6YP3 - chains A and P; structure by X-ray diffraction, 1.80 A resolution.

[Chain A]
Molecule: 14-3-3 protein sigma
Organism: Homo sapiens
UniProt: P31947 (1433S_HUMAN); residue numbers follow UniProt; this construct covers 1-231
Amino-acid sequence (236 residues; each row starts with the number of its first residue; numbers below 1 keep their minus sign (Gly-4 is residue -4)):
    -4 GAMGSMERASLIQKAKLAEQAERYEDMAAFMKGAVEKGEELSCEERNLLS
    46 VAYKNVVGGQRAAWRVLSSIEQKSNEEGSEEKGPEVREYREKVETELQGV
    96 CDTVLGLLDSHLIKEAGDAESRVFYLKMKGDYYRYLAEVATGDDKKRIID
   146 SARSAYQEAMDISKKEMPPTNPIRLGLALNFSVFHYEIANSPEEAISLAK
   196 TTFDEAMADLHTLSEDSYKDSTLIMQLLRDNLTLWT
Covalent attachments: 1-(4-methylphenyl)-1,2,4-triazole (P5Q) linked to Lys122
Modified residues: Cys38 (S-hydroxycysteine; CSO)
Construct notes: expression tag (-4 to 0)
Residues lining bound ligands: 1-(4-methylphenyl)-1,2,4-triazole (P5Q): Pro167, Ile168, Gly171, Ile219
Swiss-Prot annotation at these positions:
  - site (Interaction with phosphoserine on interacting protein): Arg56, Arg129
  - modified residue (Phosphoserine): Ser5, Ser74
What the authors report for this chain:
  - binding site for 1-(4-methylphenyl)-1,2,4-triazole: Lys122

[Chain P]
Molecule: p65pS45
Amino-acid sequence (13 residues; each row starts with the number of its first residue):
    39 EGRSAGSIPGRRS
Disordered / not traced: 39-42
Modified residues: Ser45 (phosphoserine; SEP)

[Interface between chain A and chain P]
Contacting residue pairs (29; chain A residue first):
  Glu14(A) - Arg50(P)
  Glu14(A) - Ser51(P)  hydrogen bond
  Tyr19(A) - Arg49(P)
  Val46(A) - Gly48(P)
  Val46(A) - Arg49(P)
  Val46(A) - Arg50(P)
  Val46(A) - Ser51(P)
  Lys49(A) - Pro47(P)
  Lys49(A) - Gly48(P)
  Asn50(A) - Arg49(P)  hydrogen bond (side chain-backbone)
  Gly53(A) - Arg49(P)
  Gly54(A) - Arg49(P)
  Arg56(A) - Ser45(P)
  Lys122(A) - Ile46(P)
  Arg129(A) - Ser45(P)
  Tyr130(A) - Ser45(P)
  Gly171(A) - Ile46(P)
  Leu174(A) - Gly44(P)
  Leu174(A) - Ser45(P)
  Leu174(A) - Ile46(P)
  Asn175(A) - Ser45(P)
  Asn175(A) - Ile46(P)  hydrogen bond (side chain-backbone)
  Val178(A) - Gly44(P)
  Glu182(A) - Ala43(P)
  Leu222(A) - Pro47(P)
  Asn226(A) - Ala43(P)
  Asn226(A) - Gly44(P)  hydrogen bond (side chain-backbone)
  Leu229(A) - Ala43(P)
  Trp230(A) - Ala43(P)
Other interface residues (no listed pair), chain A (23 interface residues in all): Leu43, Ser45, Ile219

[Overview]
23 residues of chain A and 9 residues of chain P are in contact, with 4 hydrogen bonds. Polar pairs include
Glu14(A)-Ser51(P), Asn50(A)-Arg49(P) and Asn175(A)-Ile46(P). Covalently linked
1-(4-methylphenyl)-1,2,4-triazole: at Lys122(A). The paper reports a binding site for
1-(4-methylphenyl)-1,2,4-triazole at Lys122(A).
Chain A is 14-3-3 protein sigma (Homo sapiens) and chain P is p65pS45; the structure, 14-3-3 sigma with
RelA/p65 binding site pS45 and covalently bound TCF521-028, was determined by X-ray diffraction, deposited
together with 6YOW, 6YOX, 6YOY, 6YP2, 6YP8, 6YPL, 6YPY and 6YQ2.
